Entry 5U4J (electron microscopy, 3.70 A resolution); this record covers chains a and c of the 10 polymer chains in the assembly.

Chain a:
Molecule: 16S rRNA
Organism: Escherichia coli
Sequence (1533 nucleotides; each row starts with the number of its first residue):
     2 AAUUGAAGAG UUUGAUCAUG GCUCAGAUUG AACGCUGGCG GCAGGCCUAA CACAUGCAAG
    62 UCGAACGGUA ACAGGAAGAA GCUUGCUUCU UUGCUGACGA GUGGCGGACG GGUGAGUAAU
   122 GUCUGGGAAA CUGCCUGAUG GAGGGGGAUA ACUACUGGAA ACGGUAGCUA AUACCGCAUA
   182 ACGUCGCAAG ACCAAAGAGG GGGACCUUCG GGCCUCUUGC CAUCGGAUGU GCCCAGAUGG
   242 GAUUAGCUAG UAGGUGGGGU AACGGCUCAC CUAGGCGACG AUCCCUAGCU GGUCUGAGAG
   302 GAUGACCAGC CACACUGGAA CUGAGACACG GUCCAGACUC CUACGGGAGG CAGCAGUGGG
   362 GAAUAUUGCA CAAUGGGCGC AAGCCUGAUG CAGCCAUGCC GCGUGUAUGA AGAAGGCCUU
   422 CGGGUUGUAA AGUACUUUCA GCGGGGAGGA AGGGAGUAAA GUUAAUACCU UUGCUCAUUG
   482 ACGUUACCCG CAGAAGAAGC ACCGGCUAAC UCCGUGCCAG CAGCCXCGGU AAUACGGAGG
   542 GUGCAAGCGU UAAUCGGAAU UACUGGGCGU AAAGCGCACG CAGGCGGUUU GUUAAGUCAG
   602 AUGUGAAAUC CCCGGGCUCA ACCUGGGAAC UGCAUCUGAU ACUGGCAAGC UUGAGUCUCG
   662 UAGAGGGGGG UAGAAUUCCA GGUGUAGCGG UGAAAUGCGU AGAGAUCUGG AGGAAUACCG
   722 GUGGCGAAGG CGGCCCCCUG GACGAAGACU GACGCUCAGG UGCGAAAGCG UGGGGAGCAA
   782 ACAGGAUUAG AUACCCUGGU AGUCCACGCC GUAAACGAUG UCGACUUGGA GGUUGUGCCC
   842 UUGAGGCGUG GCUUCCGGAG CUAACGCGUU AAGUCGACCG CCUGGGGAGU ACGGCCGCAA
   902 GGUUAAAACU CAAAUGAAUU GACGGGGGCC CGCACAAGCG GUGGAGCAUG UGGUUUAAUU
   962 CGAUGXAACG CGAAGAACCU UACCUGGUCU UGACAUCCAC GGAAGUUUUC AGAGAUGAGA
  1022 AUGUGCCUUC GGGAACCGUG AGACAGGUGC UGCAUGGCUG UCGUCAGCUC GUGUUGUGAA
  1082 AUGUUGGGUU AAGUCCCGCA ACGAGCGCAA CCCUUAUCCU UUGUUGCCAG CGGUCCGGCC
  1142 GGGAACUCAA AGGAGACUGC CAGUGAUAAA CUGGAGGAAG GUGGGGAUGA CGUCAAGUCA
  1202 UCAUGGCCCU UACGACCAGG GCUACACACG UGCUACAAUG GCGCAUACAA AGAGAAGCGA
  1262 CCUCGCGAGA GCAAGCGGAC CUCAUAAAGU GCGUCGUAGU CCGGAUUGGA GUCUGCAACU
  1322 CGACUCCAUG AAGUCGGAAU CGCUAGUAAU CGUGGAUCAG AAUGCCACGG UGAAUACGUU
  1382 CCCGGGCCUU GUACACACCG CCCGUXACAC CAUGGGAGUG GGUUGCAAAA GAAGUAGGUA
  1442 GCUUAACCUU CGGGAGGGCG CUUACCACUU UGUGAUUCAU GACUGGGGUG AAGUCGUAAC
  1502 AAGGUAACCG UAGGGGAACC UGCGGUUGGA UCA
Disordered / not traced: 2-5, 38-501, 576-879, 934-1052, 1087-1189, 1201-1379, 1424-1476
Modified residues: PSU (pseudouridine-5'-monophosphate) at position 516, G7M (N7-methyl-guanosine-5'-monophosphate) at position 527, 2MG (2N-methylguanosine-5'-monophosphate) at position 966, 5MC (5-methylcytidine-5'-monophosphate) at position 967, 2MG (2N-methylguanosine-5'-monophosphate) at position 1207, 4OC (4n,o2'-methylcytidine-5'-monophosphate) at position 1402, 5MC (5-methylcytidine-5'-monophosphate) at position 1407, UR3 (3-methyluridine-5'-monophoshate) at position 1498, 2MG (2N-methylguanosine-5'-monophosphate) at position 1516, MA6 (6N-dimethyladenosine-5'-monophoshate) at position 1518, MA6 (6N-dimethyladenosine-5'-monophoshate) at position 1519

Chain c:
Molecule: 30S ribosomal protein S3
Organism: Escherichia coli
UniProt: P0A7V3 (RS3_ECOLI); numbering as in UniProt (aligned over 1-233)
Amino-acid sequence (233 residues; row label = number of the first residue in the row):
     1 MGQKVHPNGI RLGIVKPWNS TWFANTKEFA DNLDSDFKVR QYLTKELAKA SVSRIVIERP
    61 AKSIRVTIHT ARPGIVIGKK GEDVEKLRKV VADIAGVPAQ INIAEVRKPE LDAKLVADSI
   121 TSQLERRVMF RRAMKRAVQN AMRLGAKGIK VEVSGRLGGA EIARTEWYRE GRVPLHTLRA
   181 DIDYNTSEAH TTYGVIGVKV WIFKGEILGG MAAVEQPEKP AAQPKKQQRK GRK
Disordered / not traced: 1-149, 171-233

How chain a and chain c interact:
Pairs across the interface - 16 pairs, chain a then chain c:
  A532(a) with Arg156(c), base contact
  A1055(a) with Arg156(c), hydrogen bond to the sugar; Glu161(c), hydrogen bond to the sugar
  U1056(a) with Gly155(c), phosphate contact; Glu161(c), phosphate contact; Ile162(c), phosphate contact; Ala163(c), hydrogen bond to the phosphate
  G1057(a) with Ser154(c), hydrogen bond to the phosphate; Gly155(c), hydrogen bond to the phosphate; Ala163(c), phosphate contact
  G1058(a) with Ser154(c), phosphate contact
  C1192(a) with Lys150(c), salt bridge to the phosphate; Trp167(c), sugar contact
  G1193(a) with Trp167(c), hydrogen bond to the phosphate
  A1196(a) with Glu161(c), base contact; Ile162(c), base contact

Summary:
The chain a/chain c interface involves 8 residues from each chain, with 6 hydrogen bonds and 1 salt bridge.
Among the polar pairs are A1055(a)-Arg156(c), A1055(a)-Glu161(c) and U1056(a)-Ala163(c).
Chain a is 16S rRNA and chain c is 30S ribosomal protein S3, both from Escherichia coli; the structure,
Structural Basis of Co-translational Quality Control by ArfA and RF2 Bound to Ribosome, was determined by
electron microscopy.
